PDB entry 1BX2 | X-ray diffraction, 2.60 A resolution | chains B and E of the 6 polymer chains in the assembly

[Chain B (and E)]
Protein: Protein (HLA-DR2)
From: Homo sapiens
Notes: fragment: extracellular domains beta 1, beta 2; chain E of this document is another copy of the same molecule, construct and numbering; everything in this record applies to it too
Reference sequence: P04229 (2B11_HUMAN); numbering as in UniProt (aligned over 3-193)
Sequence (191 residues; each row starts with the number of its first residue):
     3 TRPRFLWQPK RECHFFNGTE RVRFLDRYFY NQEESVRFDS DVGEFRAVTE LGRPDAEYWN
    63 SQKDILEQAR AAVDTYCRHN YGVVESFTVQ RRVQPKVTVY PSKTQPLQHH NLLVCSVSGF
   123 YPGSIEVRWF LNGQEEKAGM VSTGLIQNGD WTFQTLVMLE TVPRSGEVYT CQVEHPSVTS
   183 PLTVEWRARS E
Cystine bridges: Cys15-Cys79, Cys117-Cys173

[How chain B and chain E interact]
Residue-residue contacts (6; chain B residue first):
  Ala49(B) - Glu52(E)
  Val50(B) - Thr51(E)
  Val50(B) - Glu52(E)  hydrogen bond (backbone-backbone)
  Thr51(B) - Val50(E)
  Glu52(B) - Val50(E)
  Arg55(B) - Arg55(E)
Also at the interface, not in a pair above, chain E (5 interface residues in all): Ala49

[Overview]
The chain B/chain E interface involves 5 residues from each chain; the contacts include 1 hydrogen bond. Its
one hydrogen bond, Val50(B)-Glu52(E), is backbone to backbone.
Chain B and chain E are both Protein (HLA-DR2) (Homo sapiens); the structure, Crystal structure of HLA-DR2
(dra*0101,drb1*1501) complexed with a peptide from human myelin basic protein, was determined by X-ray
diffraction.
